7JWI - chains A and C of the 5 polymer chains in the assembly; structure by X-ray diffraction, 3.02 A resolution.

# Chain A
Name: H-2 class I histocompatibility antigen, D-B alpha chain
Organism: Mus musculus
UniProt: P01899 (HA11_MOUSE); residues -23 to 338 here correspond to UniProt positions 1-362 (UniProt number = residue number + 24)
Sequence (362 residues; row label = number of the first residue in the row; numbers below 1 keep their minus sign (Met-23 is residue -23)):
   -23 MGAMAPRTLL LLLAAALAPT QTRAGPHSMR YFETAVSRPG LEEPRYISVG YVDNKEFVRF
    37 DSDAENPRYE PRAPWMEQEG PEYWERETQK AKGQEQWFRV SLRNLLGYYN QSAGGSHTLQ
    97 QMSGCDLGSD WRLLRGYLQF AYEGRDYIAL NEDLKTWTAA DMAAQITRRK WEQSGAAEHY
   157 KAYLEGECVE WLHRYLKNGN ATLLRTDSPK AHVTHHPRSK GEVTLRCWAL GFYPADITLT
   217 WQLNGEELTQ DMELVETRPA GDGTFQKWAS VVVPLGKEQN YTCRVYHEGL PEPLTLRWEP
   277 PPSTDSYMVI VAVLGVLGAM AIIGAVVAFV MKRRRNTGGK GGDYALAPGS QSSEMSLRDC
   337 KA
Not modelled in the structure: -23 to 0, 278-338
Cystine bridges: Cys203-Cys259

# Chain C
Name: Nucleoprotein
Notes: fragment: NP-366 epitope
UniProt: Q9Q0U8 (NCAP_I96A0); residues 1-9 here correspond to UniProt positions 366-374 (UniProt number = residue number + 365)
Sequence (9 residues; numbered 1 to 9; the number before each row is that of its first residue):
     1 ASNENMETM

# Chain A / chain C interface
Contacting residue pairs (42; chain A residue first):
  Met5(A) - Ala1(C)
  Tyr7(A) - Ala1(C)  hydrogen bond (side chain-backbone)
  Tyr7(A) - Ser2(C)  hydrogen bond (side chain-backbone)
  Tyr45(A) - Ser2(C)
  Glu63(A) - Ala1(C)
  Glu63(A) - Ser2(C)  hydrogen bond (side chain-backbone)
  Gln65(A) - Glu4(C)
  Lys66(A) - Ala1(C)
  Lys66(A) - Ser2(C)  hydrogen bond (side chain-backbone)
  Lys66(A) - Glu4(C)
  Gln70(A) - Asn3(C)
  Gln70(A) - Glu4(C)
  Gln70(A) - Asn5(C)  hydrogen bond (side chain-backbone)
  Trp73(A) - Asn5(C)
  Trp73(A) - Met6(C)  hydrogen bond (side chain-backbone)
  Trp73(A) - Glu7(C)  hydrogen bond (side chain-backbone)
  Trp73(A) - Thr8(C)
  Trp73(A) - Met9(C)  hydrophobic
  Val76(A) - Thr8(C)
  Ser77(A) - Thr8(C)
  Ser77(A) - Met9(C)  hydrogen bond (side chain-backbone)
  Asn80(A) - Thr8(C)  hydrogen bond
  Asn80(A) - Met9(C)  hydrogen bond (side chain-backbone)
  Leu81(A) - Met9(C)  hydrophobic
  Tyr84(A) - Met9(C)  hydrogen bond (side chain-backbone)
  Leu95(A) - Met9(C)  hydrophobic
  Gln97(A) - Asn5(C)  hydrogen bond
  Phe116(A) - Met9(C)  hydrophobic
  Tyr123(A) - Met9(C)  hydrophobic
  Thr143(A) - Met9(C)  hydrogen bond (side chain-backbone)
  Lys146(A) - Glu7(C)
  Lys146(A) - Met9(C)  hydrogen bond (side chain-backbone)
  Trp147(A) - Glu7(C)  hydrogen bond (side chain-backbone)
  Trp147(A) - Thr8(C)  hydrogen bond (side chain-backbone)
  Ser150(A) - Glu7(C)  hydrogen bond
  His155(A) - Met6(C)
  Tyr156(A) - Asn3(C)
  Tyr156(A) - Asn5(C)  hydrogen bond
  Tyr159(A) - Ala1(C)  hydrogen bond (side chain-backbone)
  Tyr159(A) - Asn3(C)
  Trp167(A) - Ala1(C)
  Tyr171(A) - Ala1(C)  hydrogen bond (side chain-backbone)
Also at the interface, not in a pair above, chain A (30 interface residues in all): Tyr59, Phe74, Ile124, Glu163

# Overview
Chain A and chain C form an interface of 30 and 9 residues respectively; the contacts include 20 hydrogen
bonds. Among the polar pairs are Tyr7(A)-Ala1(C), Tyr7(A)-Ser2(C) and Glu63(A)-Ser2(C).
Here chain A is H-2 class I histocompatibility antigen, D-B alpha chain (Mus musculus) and chain C is
Nucleoprotein. Entry 7JWI (Crystal structure of B17.R2 TCR in complex with H2D-b-NP366) was determined by
X-ray diffraction, deposited together with 7JWJ.
